Entry 1QUR (X-ray diffraction, 2.00 A resolution); this record covers chains L and H of the 3 polymer chains in the assembly.

== Chain L ==
Molecule: Human thrombin (alpha chain)
Organism: Homo sapiens
UniProt: P00734 (THRB_HUMAN); residues 1-14 here correspond to UniProt positions 336-349 (UniProt number = residue number + 335)
Chain sequence (27 residues; each row starts with the number of its first residue; a row labelled like 14A-14K holds insertion residues (14A, then the next letters in order)):
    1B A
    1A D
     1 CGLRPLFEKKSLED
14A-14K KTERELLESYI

== Chain H ==
Molecule: Human thrombin (beta chain)
Organism: Homo sapiens
UniProt: P00734 (THRB_HUMAN); the construct lacks a stretch of the UniProt sequence and is renumbered around it, so the offset changes along the chain: 16-36 = UniProt 364-384; 37-60 = UniProt 386-409; 61-77 = UniProt 419-435; 78-97 = UniProt 437-456; 7 more segments
Chain sequence (257 residues; numbered 16 to 245 plus 28 insertion-coded residues; 1 number in that range is skipped by the numbering (no residue carries it; nothing is unmodelled there); the number before each row is that of its first residue; a row labelled like 60A-60I holds insertion residues (60A, then the next letters in order)):
    16 IVEGSDAEIGMSPWQVMLFRK
   36A S
    37 PQELLCGASLISDRWVLTAAHCLL
60A-60I YPPWDKNFT
    61 ENDLLVRIGKHSRTRYE
   77A R
    78 NIEKISMLEKIYIHPRYNWR
   97A E
    98 NLDRDIALMKLKKPVAFSDYIHPVCLPDRETA
129A-129C ASL
   130 LQAGYKGRVTGWGNLKETWT
149A-149E ANVGK
   150 GQPSVLQVVNLPIVERPVCKDSTRIRITDNMFCAG
  184A Y
   185 KP
186A-186D DEGK
   187 RGDACEGDSGGPFVMKSP
204A-204B FN
   205 NRWYQMGIVSWGE
   219 GCD
  221A R
   222 DGKYGFYTHVFRLKKWIQKVIDQF
Swiss-Prot annotation at these positions:
  - region: Ala183 to Val200 (High affinity receptor-binding region which is also known as the TP508 peptide)
  - active site (Charge relay system): His57, Asp102, Ser195
  - glycosylation: Asn60G (N-linked (GlcNAc...) (complex) asparagine)
Disulfide bonds: Cys42-Cys58, Cys168-Cys182, Cys191-Cys220

== Chain L / chain H interface ==
Disulfides between the chains: Cys1(L)-Cys122(H)
Pairs across the interface - 56 pairs, chain L then chain H:
  Cys1(L) - Pro120(H)
  Cys1(L) - Val121(H)
  Cys1(L) - Cys122(H)  disulfide
  Cys1(L) - Arg206(H)  hydrogen bond (backbone-side chain)
  Asp1A(L) - His119(H)  salt bridge
  Ala1B(L) - Arg206(H)  hydrogen bond (backbone-side chain)
  Gly2(L) - Pro120(H)  hydrogen bond (backbone-backbone)
  Gly2(L) - Cys122(H)  hydrogen bond (backbone-side chain)
  Gly2(L) - Arg206(H)
  Gly2(L) - Trp207(H)  hydrogen bond (backbone-backbone)
  Leu3(L) - His119(H)  hydrogen bond (backbone-side chain)
  Leu3(L) - Asn205(H)
  Leu3(L) - Arg206(H)
  Arg4(L) - Gly25(H)
  Arg4(L) - Met26(H)  hydrogen bond (side chain-backbone)
  Arg4(L) - Pro28(H)
  Arg4(L) - Trp29(H)
  Arg4(L) - Arg137(H)
  Arg4(L) - Trp207(H)
  Pro5(L) - Ser115(H)
  Pro5(L) - Asp116(H)
  Pro5(L) - His119(H)
  Leu6(L) - Ile24(H)
  Leu6(L) - Asp116(H)
  Phe7(L) - Glu23(H)
  Phe7(L) - Ile24(H)
  Phe7(L) - Gly25(H)
  Phe7(L) - Met26(H)
  Glu8(L) - Lys202(H)  salt bridge
  Glu8(L) - Asn205(H)
  Glu8(L) - Trp207(H)  hydrogen bond
  Lys9(L) - His119(H)
  Asp14(L) - Glu23(H)
  Asp14(L) - Met26(H)
  Asp14(L) - Arg137(H)  salt bridge
  Lys14A(L) - Glu23(H)  hydrogen bond (backbone-side chain)
  Thr14B(L) - Arg137(H)  hydrogen bond
  Thr14B(L) - Asn159(H)  hydrogen bond
  Glu14C(L) - Arg137(H)
  Glu14C(L) - Lys202(H)  salt bridge
  Glu14E(L) - Lys135(H)  salt bridge
  Glu14E(L) - Asn159(H)  hydrogen bond
  Glu14E(L) - Tyr184A(H)  hydrogen bond
  Leu14F(L) - Lys135(H)
  Leu14F(L) - Gly136(H)
  Leu14F(L) - Asn159(H)
  Leu14F(L) - Trp207(H)  hydrophobic
  Leu14G(L) - Pro204(H)  hydrophobic
  Ser14I(L) - Gly133(H)
  Ser14I(L) - Tyr134(H)
  Ser14I(L) - Lys135(H)  hydrogen bond (side chain-backbone)
  Tyr14J(L) - Tyr134(H)  hydrophobic
  Tyr14J(L) - Lys135(H)  hydrogen bond (side chain-backbone)
  Tyr14J(L) - Met201(H)
  Tyr14J(L) - Lys202(H)  hydrogen bond (side chain-backbone)
  Ile14K(L) - Tyr134(H)
Also at the interface, not in a pair above, chain H (27 interface residues in all): Tyr117, Lys186D

== Overview ==
Chain L and chain H form an interface of 21 and 27 residues respectively, with 1 disulfide bond, 16 hydrogen
bonds and 5 salt bridges. Polar pairs include Asp1A(L)-His119(H), Glu8(L)-Lys202(H) and Glu14E(L)-Lys135(H).
From UniProt: 3 active-site residues on chain H.
Chain L is Human thrombin (alpha chain) and chain H is Human thrombin (beta chain), both from Homo sapiens;
the structure, Human alpha-thrombin in complex with bivalent, benzamidine-based synthetic inhibitor, was
determined by X-ray diffraction.
